Entry 6HWE (X-ray diffraction, 2.30 A resolution); this record covers chains M and b of the 28 polymer chains in the assembly.

[Chain M]
Name: Proteasome subunit beta type-7
Source organism: Saccharomyces cerevisiae S288C
Notes: EC 3.4.25.1
UniProt: P30657 (PSB7_YEAST); residues -12 to 233 here correspond to UniProt positions 21-266 (UniProt number = residue number + 33)
Amino-acid sequence (246 residues; row label = number of the first residue in the row; numbers below 1 keep their minus sign (Thr-12 is residue -12)):
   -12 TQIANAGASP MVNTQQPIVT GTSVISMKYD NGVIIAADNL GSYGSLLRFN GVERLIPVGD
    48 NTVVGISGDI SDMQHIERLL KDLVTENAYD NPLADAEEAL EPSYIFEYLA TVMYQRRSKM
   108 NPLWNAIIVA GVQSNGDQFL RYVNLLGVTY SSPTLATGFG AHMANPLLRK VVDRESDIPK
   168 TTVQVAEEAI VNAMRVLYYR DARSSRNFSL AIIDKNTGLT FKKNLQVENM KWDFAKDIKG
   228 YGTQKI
Unresolved in the structure: -12 to 0

[Chain b]
Name: Proteasome subunit beta type-1
Source organism: Saccharomyces cerevisiae S288C
Notes: EC 3.4.25.1
UniProt: P38624 (PSB1_YEAST); residues 1-196 here correspond to UniProt positions 20-215 (UniProt number = residue number + 19)
Amino-acid sequence (196 residues; numbered 1 to 196; the number before each row is that of its first residue):
     1 TSIMAVTFKD GVILGADSRT TTGAYIANRV TDKLTRVHDK IWCCRSGSAA DTQAIADIVQ
    61 YHLELYTSQY GTPSTETAAS VFKELCYENK DNLTAGIIVA GYDDKNKGEV YTIPLGGSVH
   121 KLPYAIAGSG STFIYGYCDK NFRENMSKEE TVDFIKHSLS QAIKWDGSSG GVIRMVVLTA
   181 AGVERLIFYP DEYEQL
Covalent attachments: carfilzomib (GWZ) linked to Thr1
Residues lining bound ligands: carfilzomib (GWZ; (2S)-N-[(2S)-1-[[(3R,4S)-2,6-dimethyl-2,3-bis(oxidanyl)heptan-4-yl]amino]-1-oxidanylidene-3-phenyl-propan-2-yl]-4-methyl-2-[[(2S)-2-(2-morpholin-4-ylethanoylamino)-4-phenyl-butanoyl]amino]pentanamide): Arg19, Thr20, Thr21, Thr22, Ala27, Thr31, Lys33, Arg45, Ser46, Gly47, Ser48, Ala49, Asp51, Thr52, Thr94, Ser129, Ser168
UniProt features mapped onto this chain:
  - active site: Thr1 (Nucleophile)

[Interface between chain M and chain b]
Contacting residue pairs - 64 pairs, chain M then chain b:
  Ser32(M) with Trp165(b); Asp166(b); Gly167(b), hydrogen bond (backbone-backbone)
  Leu33(M) with Phe133(b), hydrophobic; Trp165(b)
  Leu34(M) with Lys164(b); Trp165(b), hydrogen bond (backbone-backbone); Asp166(b); Gly167(b)
  Arg35(M) with Trp165(b)
  Asn37(M) with Trp165(b)
  Phe146(M) with Ala24(b); Tyr25(b)
  Tyr185(M) with Glu194(b), hydrogen bond
  Tyr186(M) with Ile26(b); Arg29(b)
  Arg187(M) with Ala24(b); Tyr25(b); Ile26(b), hydrogen bond (backbone-backbone); Ala27(b), hydrogen bond (side chain-backbone); Asn28(b); Arg29(b)
  Asp188(M) with Ala24(b); Ile26(b)
  Ala189(M) with Arg19(b); Ala24(b), hydrogen bond (backbone-backbone); Ile26(b); Gly167(b)
  Arg193(M) with Asp191(b), salt bridge; Glu194(b), salt bridge
  Met217(M) with Pro190(b), hydrophobic
  Lys218(M) with Arg29(b), hydrogen bond (backbone-side chain)
  Trp219(M) with Arg29(b); Gly171(b); Val172(b), hydrophobic; Tyr189(b); Pro190(b)
  Asp220(M) with Tyr189(b)
  Phe221(M) with Arg29(b); Val30(b), hydrophobic
  Ala222(M) with Val30(b), hydrophobic; Val172(b), hydrophobic; Arg174(b), hydrogen bond (backbone-side chain); Ile187(b), hydrophobic
  Lys223(M) with Ile187(b); Tyr189(b)
  Ile225(M) with Val30(b); Arg174(b), hydrogen bond (backbone-side chain)
  Lys226(M) with Asp32(b)
  Gly227(M) with Asp32(b), hydrogen bond (backbone-side chain)
  Tyr228(M) with Thr35(b); Arg45(b); Gln53(b), hydrogen bond (side chain-backbone); Ala56(b); Asp57(b), hydrogen bond
  Gln231(M) with Asp32(b); Leu34(b); Thr35(b); Arg36(b), hydrogen bond (side chain-backbone); Trp42(b); Arg185(b)
  Ile233(M) with Arg36(b); Trp42(b); Arg185(b), hydrogen bond (backbone-side chain)
Also at the interface, not in a pair above, chain M (27 interface residues in all): Met150, Arg190
Also at the interface, not in a pair above, chain b (34 interface residues in all): Thr21, Ile163, Ser168

[Summary]
Chain M and chain b form an interface of 27 and 34 residues respectively; the contacts include 14 hydrogen
bonds and 2 salt bridges. Among the polar pairs are Arg193(M)-Asp191(b), Arg193(M)-Glu194(b) and
Tyr185(M)-Glu194(b). Covalently linked carfilzomib: at Thr1(b).
Chain M is Proteasome subunit beta type-7 and chain b is Proteasome subunit beta type-1, both from
Saccharomyces cerevisiae S288C; the structure, Yeast 20S proteasome beta2-G45A mutant in complex with
carfilzomib, was determined by X-ray diffraction, deposited together with 6HTB, 6HTC, 6HTD, 6HTP, 6HTR, 6HUB
and 30 further entries.
